PDB entry 5U8I | X-ray diffraction, 2.45 A resolution | chains A and P of the 4 polymer chains in the assembly

== Chain A ==
Molecule: DNA polymerase beta
From: Homo sapiens
Notes: EC 2.7.7.7, 4.2.99.-; fragment: DNA polymerase
UniProtKB: P06746 (DPOLB_HUMAN); numbering as in UniProt (aligned over 1-335)
Chain sequence (335 residues; row label = number of the first residue in the row):
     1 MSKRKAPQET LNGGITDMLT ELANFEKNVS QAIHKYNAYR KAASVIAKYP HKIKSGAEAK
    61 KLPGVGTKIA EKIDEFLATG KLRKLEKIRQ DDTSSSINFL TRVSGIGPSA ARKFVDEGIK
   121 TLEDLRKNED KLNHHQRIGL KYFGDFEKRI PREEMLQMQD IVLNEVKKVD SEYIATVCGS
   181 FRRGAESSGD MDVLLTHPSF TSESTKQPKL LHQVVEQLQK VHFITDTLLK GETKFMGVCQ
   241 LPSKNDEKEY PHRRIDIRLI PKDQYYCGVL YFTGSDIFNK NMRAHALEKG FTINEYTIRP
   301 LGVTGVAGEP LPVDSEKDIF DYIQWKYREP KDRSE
Disordered / not traced: 1-8, 203-208, 245-247
Differences from the reference sequence: engineered mutation Leu-229 (Ser in P06746)
UniProt features mapped onto this chain:
  - region: Arg-183 to Asp-192 (DNA-binding)
  - active site: Lys-72 (Nucleophile)
  - binding site (K(+)): Lys-60, Leu-62, Val-65, Thr-101, Val-103, Ile-106
  - binding site (Na(+)): Lys-60, Leu-62, Val-65, Thr-101, Val-103, Ile-106
  - binding site (dATP): Arg-149, Ser-180, Arg-183, Gly-189, Asp-190
  - binding site (dCTP): Arg-149, Ser-180, Arg-183, Gly-189, Asp-190
  - binding site (dGTP): Arg-149, Ser-180, Arg-183, Gly-189, Asp-190, Asp-192
  - binding site (dTTP): Arg-149, Ser-180, Arg-183, Gly-189, Asp-190
  - binding site (Mg(2+)): Asp-190, Asp-192, Asp-256
  - modified residue: Lys-72 (N6-acetyllysine), Arg-83 (Omega-N-methylarginine), Arg-152 (Omega-N-methylarginine)
  - cross-link (Glycyl lysine isopeptide (Lys-Gly)): Lys-41 (interchain with G-Cter in ubiquitin), Lys-61 (interchain with G-Cter in ubiquitin), Lys-81 (interchain with G-Cter in ubiquitin)
  - natural variant: Leu-22 (L22P: Found in a gastric cancer sample; uncertain significance), Tyr-39 (Y39C: Found in a gastric cancer sample; uncertain significance), Gly-118 (G118V: Decreased DNA-directed DNA polymerase activity), Arg-137 (R137Q: Decreased function in base-excision repair), Arg-149 (R149I: Decreased DNA-directed DNA polymerase activity), Asp-160 (D160N: Found in a gastric cancer sample; uncertain significance), Cys-239 (C239R: Found in a gastric cancer sample; uncertain significance), Lys-289 (K289M: Found in a colon cancer sample; uncertain significance), Asn-294 (N294D: Found in a gastric cancer sample; uncertain significance), Glu-295 (E295K: Found in a gastric cancer sample; uncertain significance)
  - mutagenesis: Phe-25 (F25W: No effect on 5'-dRP lyase activity. Decreased ssDNA binding), His-34 (H34G: Decreased 5'-dRP lyase activity. Decreased ssDNA binding), Lys-35 (K35A: Decreased 5'-dRP lyase activity. Decreased ssDNA binding. Loss of 5'-dRP lyase activity; when associated with A-68 and A-72. Decreased ssDNA binding; when associated with A-68 and A-72 ...), Tyr-39 (Y39F: No effect on 5'-dRP lyase activity; Y39Q: Abolishes DNA polymerase and 5'-dRP lyase activity), Lys-41 (K41R: Abolishes ubiquitination; when associated with R-61 and R-81), Lys-60 (K60A: Decreased 5'-dRP lyase activity. Decreased ssDNA binding), Lys-61 (K61R: Abolishes ubiquitination; when associated with R-41 and R-81), Lys-68 (K68A: No effect on 5'-dRP lyase activity. Decreased ssDNA binding. Loss of 5'-dRP lyase activity; when associated with A-35 and A-72. Decreased ssDNA binding; when associated with A-35 and A-72 ...), Glu-71 (E71Q: No effect on 5'-dRP lyase activity. No effect on structure shown by circular dichroism. No effect on ssDNA binding), Lys-72 (K72A: Severely reduced 5'-dRP lyase activity. Does not affect ssDNA binding. Loss of 5'-dRP lyase activity; when associated with A-35 and A-68. Decreased ssDNA binding ...), Glu-75 (E75A: Slightly decreased 5'-dRP lyase activity. Decreased ssDNA binding. No effect on structure shown by circular dichroism), Lys-81 (K81R: Abolishes ubiquitination; when associated with R-41 and R-61), 5 further mutagenesis entries in UniProt
Bound ions: Na+ site 1: Lys-60, Leu-62, Val-65 (shared with 1 residue of chain D); Na+ site 2: Thr-101, Val-103, Ile-106 (shared with DG9(P) of chain P)
From the paper describing this entry:
  - conformationally variable residues (order/disorder transition, side-chain flip): Met-236, Arg-254
  - mutagenesis - S229L (8-fold), M236L (2.4-fold): decreased catalytic activity
  - mutagenesis - S229L: unchanged binding to dNTP substrate (citing earlier work)
  - disease-associated variants - S229L, M236L: decreased catalytic activity (citing earlier work)
  - contacts within the chain: Leu-229/Met-236 (hydrophobic contact)
  - mutagenesis - M236A: unchanged catalytic activity
  - disease-associated variants - V215P, E232K, C239R, P242R, K248Q (citing earlier work)
  - catalytic residues: Asp-190, Asp-192, Asp-256 (citing earlier work)
  - mutagenesis - M236L: unchanged binding to incoming nucleotide

== Chain P ==
Molecule: 10-nt DNA strand
Sequence (10 nucleotides; each row starts with the number of its first residue):
     1 GCTGATGCGC
Bound ions: Na+: DG9 (shared with Thr-101(A), Val-103(A), Ile-106(A) of chain A)

== Chain A / chain P interface ==
Residue-residue contacts (16):
  Val-103(A) / DG9(P)  phosphate contact
  Ser-104(A) / DG9(P)  phosphate contact
  Gly-105(A) / DC8(P)  sugar contact
  Gly-105(A) / DG9(P)  hydrogen bond to the phosphate
  Ile-106(A) / DG9(P)  phosphate contact
  Gly-107(A) / DC8(P)  hydrogen bond to the phosphate
  Pro-108(A) / DC8(P)  phosphate contact
  Ser-109(A) / DG7(P)  phosphate contact
  Ser-109(A) / DC8(P)  hydrogen bond to the phosphate
  Ala-110(A) / DC8(P)  hydrogen bond to the phosphate
  Asp-190(A) / DC10(P)  phosphate contact
  Lys-234(A) / DG9(P)  base contact
  Met-236(A) / DC10(P)  sugar contact
  Arg-254(A) / DG9(P)  hydrogen bond to the phosphate
  Arg-254(A) / DC10(P)  salt bridge to the phosphate
  Asp-256(A) / DC10(P)  sugar contact
Other interface residues (no listed pair), chain A (15 interface residues in all): His-135, Arg-258

== Summary ==
The interface between chain A and chain P involves 15 residues on one side and 4 on the other; the contacts
include 5 hydrogen bonds and 1 salt bridge. Polar contacts include Gly-105(A)/DG9(P), Gly-107(A)/DC8(P) and
Ser-109(A)/DC8(P). From the paper: catalytic residues Asp-190(A), Asp-192(A) and Asp-256(A); S229L and M236L
of chain A reduce catalytic activity.
Here chain A is DNA polymerase beta (Homo sapiens) and chain P is a 10-nt DNA strand. Entry 5U8I (DNA
Polymerase Beta S229L crystallized in PEG 400) was determined by X-ray diffraction together with 5U8G and 5U8H
from the same study.
